Entry 6HNO (X-ray diffraction, 1.68 A resolution); this record covers chain A.

[Chain A]
Name: 17-beta-hydroxysteroid dehydrogenase 14
From: Homo sapiens
Notes: EC 1.1.1.-
Reference sequence: Q9BPX1 (DHB14_HUMAN); numbering as in UniProt (aligned over 1-270)
Sequence (274 residues; numbered -1 to 272; the number before each row is that of its first residue; numbers below 1 keep their minus sign (Gly-1 is residue -1)):
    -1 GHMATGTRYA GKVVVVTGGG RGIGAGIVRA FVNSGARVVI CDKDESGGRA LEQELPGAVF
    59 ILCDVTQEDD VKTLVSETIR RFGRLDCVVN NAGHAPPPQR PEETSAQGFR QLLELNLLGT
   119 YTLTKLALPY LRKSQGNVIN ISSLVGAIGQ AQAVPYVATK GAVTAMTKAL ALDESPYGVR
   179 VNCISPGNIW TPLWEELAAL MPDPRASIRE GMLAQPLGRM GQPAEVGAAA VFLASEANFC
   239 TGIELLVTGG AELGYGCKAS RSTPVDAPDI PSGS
Unresolved in the structure: -1 to 3, 258-265, 269-272
Differences from the reference sequence: expression tag (-1 to 0, 271-272); engineered mutation Ala93 (His in Q9BPX1); variant Ser205 (Thr in Q9BPX1)
Curated features (UniProtKB/Swiss-Prot):
  - active site: Tyr154 (Proton acceptor)
  - binding site (NAD(+)): Arg19, Ile21, Asp40, Lys41, Asp62, Val63, Asn89, Tyr154, Lys158, Ile187, Thr189, Leu191
  - mutagenesis: Gln148 (Q148A: The catalytic efficiency (kcat/Km) is 30-fold increase for 17beta-estradiol and 11-fold for androst-5-en-3beta,17beta-diol), Lys158 (K158A: Lacks of activity of testosterone 17-beta-dehydrogenase (NADP+) and estradiol 17-beta-dehydrogenase [NAD(P)+] activities), Tyr253 (Y253A: Lacks of activity of testosterone 17-beta-dehydrogenase (NADP+) and estradiol 17-beta-dehydrogenase [NAD(P)+] activities), Cys255 (C255A: Does not affect kcat for androst-5-en-3beta,17beta-diol and 17beta-estradiol)
Residues lining bound ligands: NAD (nicotinamide-adenine-dinucleotide): Gly16, Gly18, Arg19, Gly20, Ile21, Gly22, Cys39, Asp40, Lys41, Asp42, Cys61, Asp62, Val63, Thr64, Asn89, Ala90, Gly91, Leu113, Ile139, Ser140, Ser141, Tyr154, Lys158, Pro184, Gly185, Asn186, Ile187, Thr189, Pro190, Leu191, Trp192

[In short]
Chain A binds NAD. Curated annotation (UniProt) lists active-site residue Tyr154, 12 NAD+-binding residues and
4 mutagenesis sites.
Chain A is 17-beta-hydroxysteroid dehydrogenase 14 (Homo sapiens); the structure, 17beta-hydroxysteroid
dehydrogenase 14 variant S205 - mutant H93A, was determined by X-ray diffraction, deposited together with
6QCK, 6G4L and 6FFB.
